9AXI - chains F and H of the 10 polymer chains in the assembly; structure by electron microscopy, 3.30 A resolution.

Chain F:
Protein: Rabbit Polyclonal Antibody N625 Epitope - Predicted Light Chain
Organism: Oryctolagus cuniculus
Notes: antibody fragment or engineered binder
Chain sequence (110 residues; row label = number of the first residue in the row; X marks 110 residues of unknown identity (built as UNK)):
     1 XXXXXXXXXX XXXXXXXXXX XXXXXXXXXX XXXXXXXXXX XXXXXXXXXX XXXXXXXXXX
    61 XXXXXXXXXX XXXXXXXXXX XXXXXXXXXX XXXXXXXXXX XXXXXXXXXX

Chain H:
Protein: Rabbit Polyclonal Antibody N625 Epitope - Predicted Heavy Chain
Organism: Oryctolagus cuniculus
Notes: antibody fragment or engineered binder
Chain sequence (119 residues; row label = number of the first residue in the row; X marks 119 residues of unknown identity (built as UNK)):
     1 XXXXXXXXXX XXXXXXXXXX XXXXXXXXXX XXXXXXXXXX XXXXXXXXXX XXXXXXXXXX
    61 XXXXXXXXXX XXXXXXXXXX XXXXXXXXXX XXXXXXXXXX XXXXXXXXXX XXXXXXXXX
Small-molecule neighbours: N-acetylglucosamine (NAG; 2-acetamido-2-deoxy-beta-D-glucopyranose): UNK_98, UNK_99, UNK_100

How chain F and chain H interact:
Chains F and H do not touch in the deposited assembly.

In short:
No residue of chain F is in contact with chain H. Bound to chain H: N-acetylglucosamine.
Chain F is Rabbit Polyclonal Antibody N625 Epitope - Predicted Light Chain and chain H is Rabbit Polyclonal
Antibody N625 Epitope - Predicted Heavy Chain, both from Oryctolagus cuniculus; the structure, HIV 16055.v8.3
SOSIP Env in Complex with Base and N625 Epitope pAbs from Rabbit 2463, was determined by electron microscopy
together with 9ATZ, 9AXD, 9AXK, 9AY6, 9AYS and 9AYV from the same study.
